Entry 8DD3 (electron microscopy, 2.90 A resolution); this record covers chains B and C of the 9 polymer chains in the assembly.

[Chain B]
Protein: Gamma-aminobutyric acid receptor subunit alpha-1
Source organism: Homo sapiens
UniProt: P14867 (GBRA1_HUMAN); residues 1-312 here correspond to UniProt positions 28-339 (UniProt number = residue number + 27)
Amino-acid sequence (358 residues; row label = number of the first residue in the row):
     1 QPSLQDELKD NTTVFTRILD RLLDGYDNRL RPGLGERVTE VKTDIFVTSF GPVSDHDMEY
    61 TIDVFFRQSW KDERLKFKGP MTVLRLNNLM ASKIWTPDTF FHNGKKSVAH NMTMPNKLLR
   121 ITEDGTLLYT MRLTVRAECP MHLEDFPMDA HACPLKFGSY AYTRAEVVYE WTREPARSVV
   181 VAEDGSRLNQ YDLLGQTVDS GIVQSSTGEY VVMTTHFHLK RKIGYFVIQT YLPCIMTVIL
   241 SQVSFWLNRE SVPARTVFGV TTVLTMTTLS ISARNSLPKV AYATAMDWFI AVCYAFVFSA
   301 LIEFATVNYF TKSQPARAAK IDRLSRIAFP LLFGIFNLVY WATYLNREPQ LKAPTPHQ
Unresolved in the structure: 1-9, 348-358
Differences from the reference sequence: expression tag (313-358)
UniProt features mapped onto this chain:
  - binding site (4-aminobutanoate): Arg-67, Thr-130
  - binding site (3alpha-hydroxy-5alpha-pregnan-11,20-dione): Trp-246
  - glycosylation (N-linked (GlcNAc...) asparagine): Asn-11, Asn-111
Disulfide bonds: Cys-139/Cys-153
Glycans and other covalent adducts: glycan linked to Asn-111
Ligand contacts:
  - gamma-amino-butanoic acid (ABU): Phe-65, Arg-67, Leu-118, Thr-130
  - R63 (methyl 4-ethyl-6,7-dimethoxy-9H-pyrido[3,4-b]indole-3-carboxylate): Ile-228, Leu-232, Pro-233, Met-236, Thr-237, Leu-240, Thr-265
Reported in the primary citation:
  - binding site for R63: His-102, Tyr-210, Pro-233
  - mutagenesis - Y210F (8-fold): decreased binding to R63 (citing earlier work)
  - mutagenesis - H102R: abolished binding to R63 (from molecular simulation)
  - specificity-determining residues: Val-203 (by similarity / conservation)
  - specificity-determining residues: Gly-201, Ser-205 (citing earlier work)

[Chain C]
Protein: Gamma-aminobutyric acid receptor subunit beta-2
Source organism: Homo sapiens
UniProt: P47870 (GBRB2_HUMAN); the construct has insertions or renumbered stretches relative to UniProt, so the offset changes along the chain: 1-307 = UniProt 25-331; 315-340 = UniProt 486-511
Amino-acid sequence (364 residues; each row starts with the number of its first residue):
     1 QSVNDPSNMS LVKETVDRLL KGYDIRLRPD FGGPPVAVGM NIDIASIDMV SEVNMDYTLT
    61 MYFQQAWRDK RLSYNVIPLN LTLDNRVADQ LWVPDTYFLN DKKSFVHGVT VKNRMIRLHP
   121 DGTVLYGLRI TTTAACMMDL RRYPLDEQNC TLEIESYGYT TDDIEFYWRG DDNAVTGVTK
   181 IELPQFSIVD YKLITKKVVF STGSYPRLSL SFKLKRNIGY FILQTYMPSI LITILSWVSF
   241 WINYDASAAR VALGITTVLT MTTINTHLRE TLPKIPYVKA IDMYLMGCFV FVFMALLEYA
   301 LVNYIFFSQP ARAAAIDRWS RIFFPVVFSF FNIVYWLYYV NVDGSGATNF SLLKQAGDVE
   361 ENPG
Unresolved in the structure: 1-6, 341-364
Differences from the reference sequence: linker (308-314); expression tag (341-364)
UniProt features mapped onto this chain:
  - binding site (histamine): Tyr-97, Ser-156, Tyr-157, Thr-202
  - binding site (4-aminobutanoate): Tyr-157, Thr-202
  - glycosylation (N-linked (GlcNAc...) asparagine): Asn-8, Asn-80, Asn-149
Disulfide bonds: Cys-136/Cys-150
Glycans and other covalent adducts: N-acetylglucosamine (NAG) linked to Asn-80, Asn-149
Ligand contacts:
  - gamma-amino-butanoic acid (ABU): Tyr-97, Glu-155, Ser-156, Tyr-157, Phe-200, Thr-202, Tyr-205
  - R63 (methyl 4-ethyl-6,7-dimethoxy-9H-pyrido[3,4-b]indole-3-carboxylate): Val-258, Thr-262, Asn-265, Met-286, Phe-289, Phe-293
Reported in the primary citation:
  - binding site for R63: Phe-289

[How chain B and chain C interact]
Contacting residue pairs (70):
  Asp-27(B) / Lys-13(C)  salt bridge
  Asn-28(B) / Asp-84(C)
  Asn-28(B) / Arg-86(C)
  Arg-29(B) / Val-16(C)
  Arg-29(B) / Asp-17(C)  salt bridge
  Arg-29(B) / Leu-83(C)
  Arg-29(B) / Asp-84(C)  hydrogen bond (backbone-backbone)
  Arg-29(B) / Gln-90(C)
  Leu-30(B) / Met-9(C)  hydrophobic
  Leu-30(B) / Val-12(C)  hydrophobic
  Leu-30(B) / Lys-13(C)
  Arg-31(B) / Met-9(C)
  Leu-34(B) / Met-9(C)  hydrophobic
  Leu-34(B) / Val-12(C)  hydrophobic
  Gly-35(B) / Asn-8(C)
  Arg-74(B) / Met-9(C)
  Ser-92(B) / Arg-86(C)  hydrogen bond (backbone-side chain)
  Ile-94(B) / Arg-86(C)
  Trp-95(B) / Asp-84(C)
  Asp-98(B) / Val-111(C)
  Thr-99(B) / Val-109(C)
  Thr-99(B) / Thr-110(C)  hydrogen bond (backbone-side chain)
  Phe-100(B) / Tyr-62(C)
  Phe-100(B) / Val-109(C)
  Phe-100(B) / Asn-113(C)
  Phe-100(B) / Arg-129(C)
  Phe-101(B) / Val-109(C)  hydrophobic
  Phe-101(B) / Arg-129(C)  hydrogen bond (backbone-side chain)
  Gly-104(B) / Arg-129(C)
  Lys-105(B) / Asp-48(C)  salt bridge
  Lys-105(B) / His-107(C)
  Lys-106(B) / Phe-105(C)
  Ser-107(B) / Val-109(C)
  Ala-109(B) / Val-109(C)
  Met-131(B) / Thr-110(C)
  Leu-133(B) / Val-109(C)  hydrophobic
  Tyr-160(B) / Tyr-62(C)
  Tyr-160(B) / Arg-114(C)
  Tyr-160(B) / Met-115(C)  hydrophobic
  Tyr-160(B) / Leu-128(C)
  Tyr-160(B) / Arg-129(C)
  Ala-161(B) / Thr-82(C)
  Ala-161(B) / Met-115(C)  hydrophobic
  Ala-161(B) / Arg-117(C)  hydrogen bond (backbone-side chain)
  Glu-166(B) / Thr-82(C)
  Ser-206(B) / Asp-43(C)  hydrogen bond
  Ser-206(B) / Gln-64(C)
  Thr-207(B) / Gln-64(C)
  Thr-207(B) / Arg-117(C)  hydrogen bond (backbone-side chain)
  Tyr-210(B) / Arg-117(C)  hydrogen bond
  Pro-253(B) / Ala-249(C)  hydrophobic
  Thr-256(B) / Ile-242(C)
  Thr-256(B) / Ala-249(C)
  Val-260(B) / Leu-253(C)  hydrophobic
  Val-260(B) / Thr-256(C)
  Val-263(B) / Leu-235(C)  hydrophobic
  Leu-264(B) / Thr-260(C)
  Thr-267(B) / Thr-260(C)
  Thr-267(B) / Ile-264(C)
  Ile-271(B) / Gln-224(C)
  Ile-271(B) / Ile-264(C)  hydrophobic
  Ile-271(B) / His-267(C)
  Arg-274(B) / Tyr-220(C)
  Arg-274(B) / Leu-223(C)
  Arg-274(B) / Gln-224(C)
  Lys-279(B) / Pro-184(C)
  Lys-279(B) / Gln-185(C)
  Lys-279(B) / Tyr-220(C)
  Asp-287(B) / Leu-223(C)
  Tyr-294(B) / Leu-231(C)
Other interface residues (no listed pair), chain B (52 interface residues in all): Gly-25, Pro-32, Gly-33, Thr-96, Pro-97, His-102, Val-108, Glu-138, Tyr-162, Thr-163, Thr-268, Val-280, Ala-281
Other interface residues (no listed pair), chain C (46 interface residues in all): Ser-46, Val-87, Gly-127, Pro-228, Ile-232, Thr-263

[In short]
52 residues of chain B face 46 of chain C across their interface; the contacts include 8 hydrogen bonds and 3
salt bridges. Polar contacts include Asp-27(B)/Lys-13(C), Arg-29(B)/Asp-17(C) and Lys-105(B)/Asp-48(C). The
paper reports a binding site for R63 at His-102(B), Tyr-210(B) and Phe-289(C) among others; Y210F of chain B
reduces binding to R63.
Chain B is Gamma-aminobutyric acid receptor subunit alpha-1 and chain C is Gamma-aminobutyric acid receptor
subunit beta-2, both from Homo sapiens; the structure, Human GABAA receptor alpha1-beta2-gamma2 subtype in
complex with GABA plus DMCM, was determined by electron microscopy together with 8DD2 from the same study.
